Entry 5KZJ (X-ray diffraction, 2.20 A resolution); this record covers chain A.

[Chain A]
Molecule: Periplasmic solute binding protein
Organism: Paracoccus denitrificans (strain Pd 1222)
Notes: engineered mutation(s): deleted residues 120-132
Reference sequence: A1B2F3 (A1B2F3_PARDP); numbering as in UniProt; present here: 1-119, 133-309
Chain sequence (296 residues; row label = number of the first residue in the row; note: 13 numbers in that range are skipped by the numbering (no residue carries them; nothing is unmodelled there)):
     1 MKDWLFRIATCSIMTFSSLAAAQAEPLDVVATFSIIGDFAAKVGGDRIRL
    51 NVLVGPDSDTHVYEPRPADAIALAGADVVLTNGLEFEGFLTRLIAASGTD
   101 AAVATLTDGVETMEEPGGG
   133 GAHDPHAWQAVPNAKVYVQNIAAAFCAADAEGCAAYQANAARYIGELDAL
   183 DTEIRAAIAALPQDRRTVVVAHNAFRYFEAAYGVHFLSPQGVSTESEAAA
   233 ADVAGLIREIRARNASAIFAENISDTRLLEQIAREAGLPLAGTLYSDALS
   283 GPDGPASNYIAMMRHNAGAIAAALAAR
Unresolved in the structure: 1-24
Disulfides: C158-C165
Bound ions: Zn2+: H61, H138, H204, D279
Curated features (UniProtKB/Swiss-Prot):
  - region: G117 to G119 (D-loop), Q222 to E229 (Z-loop)
  - binding site (Zn(2+)): H61, H138, H204, D279
  - mutagenesis: H138 (H138A: 600-fold increase in zinc dissociation rate but no effect on zinc acquisition from chaperone AztD; when associated with A-204), H204 (H204A: 600-fold increase in zinc dissociation rate but no effect on zinc acquisition from chaperone AztD; when associated with A-138), Q222 to E229 (No defect in zinc binding from solution. No defect in zinc acquisition from chaperone AztD. 6-fold increase in zinc dissociation rate)

[Overview]
The Zn2+ site is built by H61, H138, H204 and D279. Curated annotation (UniProt) lists 4 Zn2+-binding residues
and 10 mutagenesis sites.
Chain A is Periplasmic solute binding protein (Paracoccus denitrificans (strain Pd 1222)); the structure, Loop
Deletion mutant of Paracoccus denitrificans AztC, was determined by X-ray diffraction (same publication as
5W56 and 5W57).
